PDB entry 7LKI | X-ray diffraction, 2.00 A resolution | chains AAA and BBB of the 3 polymer chains in the assembly

Chain AAA:
Protein: antibody 1H8 heavy chain
From: Mus musculus
Notes: antibody fragment or engineered binder
Sequence (217 residues; each row starts with the number of its first residue):
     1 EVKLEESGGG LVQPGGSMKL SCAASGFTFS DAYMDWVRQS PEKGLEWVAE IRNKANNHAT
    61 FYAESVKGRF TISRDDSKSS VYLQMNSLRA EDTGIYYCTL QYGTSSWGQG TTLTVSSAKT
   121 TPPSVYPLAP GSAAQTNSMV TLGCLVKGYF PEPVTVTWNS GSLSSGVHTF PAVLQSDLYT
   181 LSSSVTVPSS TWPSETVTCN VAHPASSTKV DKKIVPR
Unresolved in the structure: 131-136, 217
Disulfides: Cys22-Cys98, Cys144-Cys199

Chain BBB:
Protein: antibody 1H8 light chain
From: Mus musculus
Notes: antibody fragment or engineered binder
Sequence (218 residues; numbered 1 to 218; the number before each row is that of its first residue):
     1 DVVMTQTPLT LSVTIGQPAS ISCKSSQSLL YSNGKTFLNW LFQRPGQSPK RLIYLVSKLD
    61 SGVPDRFTGS GSGTAFTLKI SRVEAEDLGV YYCVQGTHFP LTFGAGTKLE LKRADAAPTV
   121 SIFPPSSEQL TSGGASVVCF LNNFYPKDIN VKWKIDGSER QNGVLNSWTD QDSKDSTYSM
   181 SSTLTLTKDE YERHNSYTCE ATHKTSTSPI VKSFNRNE
Disulfides: Cys23-Cys93, Cys139-Cys199

Interface between chain AAA and chain BBB:
Residue-residue contacts - 58 pairs, chain AAA then chain BBB:
  Val37(AAA) - Phe103(BBB)  hydrophobic
  Gln39(AAA) - Gln43(BBB)  hydrogen bond
  Gln39(AAA) - Tyr92(BBB)  hydrogen bond
  Leu45(AAA) - Tyr92(BBB)  hydrophobic
  Leu45(AAA) - Phe103(BBB)
  Trp47(AAA) - Phe99(BBB)  hydrophobic
  Trp47(AAA) - Pro100(BBB)  hydrophobic
  Trp47(AAA) - Leu101(BBB)
  Trp47(AAA) - Phe103(BBB)
  Glu50(AAA) - Phe99(BBB)
  Arg52(AAA) - Phe99(BBB)
  Phe61(AAA) - Phe99(BBB)  hydrophobic
  Tyr97(AAA) - Gln43(BBB)  hydrogen bond
  Tyr97(AAA) - Ser48(BBB)
  Tyr97(AAA) - Pro49(BBB)
  Gln101(AAA) - Leu101(BBB)
  Thr104(AAA) - Arg51(BBB)
  Ser105(AAA) - Arg51(BBB)
  Trp107(AAA) - Leu41(BBB)  hydrophobic
  Trp107(AAA) - Pro49(BBB)
  Trp107(AAA) - Phe103(BBB)  hydrophobic
  Gly108(AAA) - Ser48(BBB)  hydrogen bond (backbone-side chain)
  Gln109(AAA) - Ser48(BBB)
  Tyr126(AAA) - Ser126(BBB)
  Tyr126(AAA) - Glu128(BBB)
  Tyr126(AAA) - Gln129(BBB)
  Tyr126(AAA) - Ser132(BBB)  hydrogen bond
  Pro127(AAA) - Ser126(BBB)
  Pro127(AAA) - Glu128(BBB)
  Leu128(AAA) - Phe123(BBB)
  Leu128(AAA) - Phe140(BBB)  hydrophobic
  Ala129(AAA) - Phe123(BBB)
  Ala129(AAA) - Pro124(BBB)
  Thr141(AAA) - Ser121(BBB)
  Thr141(AAA) - Phe123(BBB)
  Leu145(AAA) - Ser136(BBB)
  Lys147(AAA) - Gln129(BBB)
  Lys147(AAA) - Ser136(BBB)
  Lys147(AAA) - Thr185(BBB)
  His168(AAA) - Asn142(BBB)
  His168(AAA) - Asn143(BBB)  hydrogen bond
  His168(AAA) - Ser179(BBB)  hydrogen bond
  Phe170(AAA) - Phe140(BBB)  hydrophobic
  Phe170(AAA) - Asn142(BBB)
  Phe170(AAA) - Ser167(BBB)
  Phe170(AAA) - Thr169(BBB)
  Phe170(AAA) - Ser179(BBB)
  Phe170(AAA) - Met180(BBB)
  Phe170(AAA) - Ser181(BBB)
  Pro171(AAA) - Ser167(BBB)  hydrogen bond (backbone-side chain)
  Pro171(AAA) - Trp168(BBB)
  Val173(AAA) - Leu165(BBB)  hydrophobic
  Gln175(AAA) - Leu165(BBB)
  Ser182(AAA) - Phe140(BBB)
  Ser183(AAA) - Phe140(BBB)
  Ser184(AAA) - Phe140(BBB)
  Ser184(AAA) - Asn142(BBB)  hydrogen bond
  Lys212(AAA) - Glu128(BBB)  salt bridge
Interface residues without a listed pair, chain AAA (37 interface residues in all): Glu46, Gly110, Pro130, Leu142, Gly143, Thr169, Leu174
Interface residues without a listed pair, chain BBB (33 interface residues in all): Gln47, Val138, Asn166, Asp172

Summary:
The interface between chain AAA and chain BBB involves 37 residues on one side and 33 on the other, with 9
hydrogen bonds and 1 salt bridge. Among the polar pairs are Lys212(AAA)-Glu128(BBB), Gln39(AAA)-Gln43(BBB) and
Gln39(AAA)-Tyr92(BBB).
Chain AAA is antibody 1H8 heavy chain and chain BBB is antibody 1H8 light chain, both from Mus musculus; the
structure, The crystal structure of Epitope III of HCV envelop protein E2 in complex with antibody 1H8, was
determined by X-ray diffraction.
